PDB entry 9MN4 | electron microscopy, 3.05 A resolution | chains A and E of the 6 polymer chains in the assembly

Chain A:
Name: Transcription factor A, mitochondrial
Organism: Homo sapiens
UniProtKB: Q00059 (TFAM_HUMAN); residues 1-246 here = UniProt positions 1-246
Amino-acid sequence (246 residues; numbered 1 to 246; the number before each row is that of its first residue):
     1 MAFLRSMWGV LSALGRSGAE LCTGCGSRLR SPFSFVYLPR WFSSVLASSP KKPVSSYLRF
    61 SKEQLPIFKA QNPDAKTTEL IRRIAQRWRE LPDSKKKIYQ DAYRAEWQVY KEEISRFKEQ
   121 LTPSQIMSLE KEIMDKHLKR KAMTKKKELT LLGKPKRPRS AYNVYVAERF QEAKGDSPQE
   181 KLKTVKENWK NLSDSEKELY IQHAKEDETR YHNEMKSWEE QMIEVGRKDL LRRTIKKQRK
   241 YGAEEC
Not modelled in the structure: 1-42, 235-246
Sequence notes: conflict Ser-49 (Cys in Q00059)
Swiss-Prot annotation at these positions:
  - DNA-binding region: Pro-50 to Lys-118 (HMG box 1), Pro-155 to Glu-219 (HMG box 2)
  - site (Intercalates between bases and promotes DNA bending): Leu-58, Leu-182
  - modified residue: Ser-55 (Phosphoserine), Ser-56 (Phosphoserine), Ser-61 (Phosphoserine), Thr-122 (Phosphothreonine), Ser-160 (Phosphoserine), Ser-193 (Phosphoserine), Ser-195 (Phosphoserine)

Chain E:
Name: DNA-directed RNA polymerase, mitochondrial
Organism: Homo sapiens
Notes: EC 2.7.7.6
UniProtKB: O00411 (RPOM_HUMAN); residue numbers follow UniProt; this construct covers 1-1230
Amino-acid sequence (1230 residues; each row starts with the number of its first residue):
     1 MSALCWGRGA AGLKRALRPC GRPGLPGKEG TAGGVCGPRR SSSASPQEQD QDRRKDWGHV
    61 ELLEVLQARV RQLQAESVSE VVVNRVDVAR LPECGSGDGS LQPPRKVQMG AKDATPVPCG
   121 RWAKILEKDK RTQQMRMQRL KAKLQMPFQS GEFKALTRRL QVEPRLLSKQ MAGCLEDCTR
   181 QAPESPWEEQ LARLLQEAPG KLSLDVEQAP SGQHSQAQLS GQQQRLLAFF KCCLLTDQLP
   241 LAHHLLVVHH GQRQKRKLLT LDMYNAVMLG WARQGAFKEL VYVLFMVKDA GLTPDLLSYA
   301 AALQCMGRQD QDAGTIERCL EQMSQEGLKL QALFTAVLLS EEDRATVLKA VHKVKPTFSL
   361 PPQLPPPVNT SKLLRDVYAK DGRVSYPKLH LPLKTLQCLF EKQLHMELAS RVCVVSVEKP
   421 TLPSKEVKHA RKTLKTLRDQ WEKALCRALR ETKNRLEREV YEGRFSLYPF LCLLDEREVV
   481 RMLLQVLQAL PAQGESFTTL ARELSARTFS RHVVQRQRVS GQVQALQNHY RKYLCLLASD
   541 AEVPEPCLPR QYWEELGAPE ALREQPWPLP VQMELGKLLA EMLVQATQMP CSLDKPHRSS
   601 RLVPVLYHVY SFRNVQQIGI LKPHPAYVQL LEKAAEPTLT FEAVDVPMLC PPLPWTSPHS
   661 GAFLLSPTKL MRTVEGATQH QELLETCPPT ALHGALDALT QLGNCAWRVN GRVLDLVLQL
   721 FQAKGCPQLG VPAPPSEAPQ PPEAHLPHSA APARKAELRR ELAHCQKVAR EMHSLRAEAL
   781 YRLSLAQHLR DRVFWLPHNM DFRGRTYPCP PHFNHLGSDV ARALLEFAQG RPLGPHGLDW
   841 LKIHLVNLTG LKKREPLRKR LAFAEEVMDD ILDSADQPLT GRKWWMGAEE PWQTLACCME
   901 VANAVRASDP AAYVSHLPVH QDGSCNGLQH YAALGRDSVG AASVNLEPSD VPQDVYSGVA
   961 AQVEVFRRQD AQRGMRVAQV LEGFITRKVV KQTVMTVVYG VTRYGGRLQI EKRLRELSDF
  1021 PQEFVWEASH YLVRQVFKSL QEMFSGTRAI QHWLTESARL ISHMGSVVEW VTPLGVPVIQ
  1081 PYRLDSKVKQ IGGGIQSITY THNGDISRKP NTRKQKNGFP PNFIHSLDSS HMMLTALHCY
  1141 RKGLTFVSVH DCYWTHAADV SVMNQVCREQ FVRLHSEPIL QDLSRFLVKR FCSEPQKILE
  1201 ASQLKETLQA VPKPGAFDLE QVKRSTYFFS
Not modelled in the structure: 1-121, 182-184, 198-217, 739-762
Disulfides: Cys-174/Cys-178
Swiss-Prot annotation at these positions:
  - active site: Asp-922, Lys-991, Asp-1151
From the paper describing this entry:
  - binding site for Non-Template Strand DNA: Trp-1026

Interface between chain A and chain E:
Contacting residue pairs (16):
  Glu-148(A) / Ala-155(E)
  Glu-148(A) / Leu-156(E)
  Thr-150(A) / Arg-136(E)  hydrogen bond (backbone-side chain)
  Leu-151(A) / Arg-136(E)
  Leu-151(A) / Arg-139(E)
  Leu-151(A) / Lys-143(E)
  Leu-151(A) / Leu-156(E)  hydrophobic
  Lys-156(A) / Asp-129(E)  salt bridge
  Arg-159(A) / Trp-122(E)
  Val-164(A) / Trp-122(E)  hydrophobic
  Ala-167(A) / Trp-122(E)  hydrophobic
  Asp-207(A) / Trp-122(E)
  Val-225(A) / Arg-158(E)
  Arg-227(A) / Leu-156(E)  hydrogen bond (side chain-backbone)
  Arg-227(A) / Thr-157(E)
  Arg-227(A) / Arg-158(E)
Interface residues without a listed pair, chain A (16 interface residues in all): Leu-152, Gly-153, Glu-168, Gln-221, Gly-226, Lys-228
Interface residues without a listed pair, chain E (12 interface residues in all): Met-137, Arg-159, Glu-457

Summary:
16 residues of chain A face 12 of chain E across their interface; the contacts include 2 hydrogen bonds and 1
salt bridge. Polar contacts include Lys-156(A)/Asp-129(E), Thr-150(A)/Arg-136(E) and Arg-227(A)/Leu-156(E).
From UniProt: a DNA-binding region on chain A; 3 active-site residues on chain E. From the paper: a binding
site for Non-Template Strand DNA at Trp-1026(E).
Chain A is Transcription factor A, mitochondrial and chain E is DNA-directed RNA polymerase, mitochondrial,
both from Homo sapiens; the structure, Structure of the human mitochondrial initially transcribing complex,
IC3, was determined by electron microscopy, deposited together with 9MN5, 9MN6, 9MN7, 9MN8, 9MN9 and 9MNA.
